PDB entry 8T4L | electron microscopy, 3.20 A resolution | chains A and H of the 18 polymer chains in the assembly

Chain A:
Name: MD65 N332-GT5 SOSIP gp120
Organism: Human immunodeficiency virus 1
Sequence (481 residues; numbered 31 to 513 plus 12 insertion-coded residues; 14 numbers in that range are skipped by the numbering (no residue carries them; nothing is unmodelled there); the number before each row is that of its first residue; a row labelled like 184A-184K holds insertion residues (184A, then the next letters in order)):
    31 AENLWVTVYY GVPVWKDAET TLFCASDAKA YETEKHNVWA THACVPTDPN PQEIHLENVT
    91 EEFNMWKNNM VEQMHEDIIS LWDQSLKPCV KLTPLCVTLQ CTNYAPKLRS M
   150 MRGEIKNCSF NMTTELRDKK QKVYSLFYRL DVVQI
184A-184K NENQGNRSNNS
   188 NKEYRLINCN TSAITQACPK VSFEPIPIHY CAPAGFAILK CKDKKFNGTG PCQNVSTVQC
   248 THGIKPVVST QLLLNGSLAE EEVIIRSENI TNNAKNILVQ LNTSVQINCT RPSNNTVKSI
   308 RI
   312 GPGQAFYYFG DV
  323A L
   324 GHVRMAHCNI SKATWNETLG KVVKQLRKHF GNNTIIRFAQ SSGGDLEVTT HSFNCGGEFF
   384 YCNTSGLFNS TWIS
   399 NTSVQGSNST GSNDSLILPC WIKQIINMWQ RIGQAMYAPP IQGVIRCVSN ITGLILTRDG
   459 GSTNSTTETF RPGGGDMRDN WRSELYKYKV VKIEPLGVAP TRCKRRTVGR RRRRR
Not modelled in the structure: 31-32, 58-65, 184A-184K, 399-411, 458-462, 505-513
Cystine bridges: Cys-54/Cys-74, Cys-119/Cys-205, Cys-126/Cys-196, Cys-131/Cys-157, Cys-218/Cys-247, Cys-228/Cys-239, Cys-296/Cys-331, Cys-378/Cys-445, Cys-385/Cys-418
Covalent attachments: N-acetylglucosamine (NAG) linked to Asn-88, Asn-156, Asn-160, Asn-197, Asn-234, Asn-241, Asn-262, Asn-276, Asn-289, Asn-295, Asn-301, Asn-332, Asn-386, Asn-448
From the paper describing this entry:
  - post-translational modification sites: Asn-332

Chain H:
Name: RM_N332_07 heavy chain Fv
Organism: Macaca mulatta
Sequence (129 residues; numbered 1 to 113 plus 16 insertion-coded residues; the number before each row is that of its first residue; a row labelled like 82A-82C holds insertion residues (82A, then the next letters in order)):
     1 QVQLQESGPG LVKPSETLSL TCAVSGASFS SFWWDWIRQP PGRGLEWIGD IN
   52A G
    53 NSGSTNYNPS LKSRVTISKD ASKSQFSLKL
82A-82C TSV
    83 TAADTAVYYC ALQSVTYY
100A-100L EDDSGHYETEMA
   101 KFWGQGVLVT VSS
Not modelled in the structure: 1, 112-113
Cystine bridges: Cys-22/Cys-92

Chain A / chain H interface:
Contacting residue pairs - 20 pairs, chain A then chain H:
  Lys-137(A) / Glu-100H(H)
  Leu-138(A) / Tyr-100G(H)  hydrophobic
  Leu-138(A) / Glu-100H(H)
  Arg-139(A) / Gly-100E(H)
  Arg-139(A) / His-100F(H)  hydrogen bond
  Ser-140(A) / Asp-100B(H)  hydrogen bond
  Ser-140(A) / Gly-100E(H)
  Ser-140(A) / Tyr-100G(H)  hydrogen bond
  Met-141(A) / Asp-100B(H)  hydrogen bond (backbone-side chain)
  His-325(A) / Tyr-99(H)  hydrogen bond
  His-325(A) / Tyr-100G(H)
  His-325(A) / Glu-100H(H)  hydrogen bond (side chain-backbone)
  Val-326(A) / Tyr-100G(H)  hydrogen bond (backbone-side chain)
  Arg-327(A) / Tyr-99(H)
  Arg-327(A) / Tyr-100(H)
  Arg-327(A) / Glu-100A(H)  salt bridge
  Met-328(A) / Glu-100A(H)
  His-330(A) / Tyr-100(H)  hydrogen bond
  His-330(A) / Glu-100A(H)
  Asn-332(A) / Tyr-100(H)
Other interface residues (no listed pair), chain A (14 interface residues in all): Thr-297, Pro-299, Ile-415
Other interface residues (no listed pair), chain H (10 interface residues in all): Val-97, Ser-100D
Interface features reported in the paper:
  - epitope / paratope residues, chain A: Arg-327(A), His-330(A), Asn-332(A)

Overview:
The interface between chain A and chain H involves 14 residues on one side and 10 on the other; the contacts
include 8 hydrogen bonds and 1 salt bridge. Polar pairs include Arg-327(A)/Glu-100A(H), Arg-139(A)/His-100F(H)
and Ser-140(A)/Tyr-100G(H). From the paper: epitope/paratope residues Arg-327(A), His-330(A) and Asn-332(A); a
modification site at Asn-332(A).
Chain A is MD65 N332-GT5 SOSIP gp120 (Human immunodeficiency virus 1) and chain H is RM_N332_07 heavy chain Fv
(Macaca mulatta); the structure, MD65 N332-GT5 SOSIP in complex with RM_N332_07 Fab and RM20A3 Fab, was
determined by electron microscopy (same publication as 8T49, 8T4B, 8T4D and 8T4K).
